PDB entry 8ZPF | X-ray diffraction, 2.30 A resolution | chains A and B

# Chain A (and B)
Molecule: Alanine racemase 2
Source organism: Bacillus subtilis subsp. subtilis str. 168
Notes: EC 5.1.1.1; chain B of this document is another copy of the same molecule, construct and numbering; everything in this record applies to it too
Reference sequence: P94494 (ALR2_BACSU); numbering as in UniProt (aligned over 1-394)
Chain sequence (398 residues; row label = number of the first residue in the row; numbers below 1 keep their minus sign (Gly-3 is residue -3)):
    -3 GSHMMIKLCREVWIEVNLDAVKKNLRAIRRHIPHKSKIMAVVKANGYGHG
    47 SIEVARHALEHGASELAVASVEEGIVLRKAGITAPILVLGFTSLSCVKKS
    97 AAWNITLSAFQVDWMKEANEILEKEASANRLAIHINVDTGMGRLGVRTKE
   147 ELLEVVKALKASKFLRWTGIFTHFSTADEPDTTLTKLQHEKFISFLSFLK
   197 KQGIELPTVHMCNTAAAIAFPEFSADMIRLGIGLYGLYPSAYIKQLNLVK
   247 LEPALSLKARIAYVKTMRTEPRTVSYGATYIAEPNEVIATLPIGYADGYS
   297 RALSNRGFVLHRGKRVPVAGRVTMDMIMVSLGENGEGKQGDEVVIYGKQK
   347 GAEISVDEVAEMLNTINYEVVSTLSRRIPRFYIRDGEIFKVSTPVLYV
Disordered / not traced: -3 to 0, 387-394
Sequence notes: expression tag (-3 to 0)
Residues lining bound ligands:
  - alanine (ALA): Lys39, Arg139, Tyr364
  - pyridoxal phosphate (PLP): Val37, Lys39, Tyr43, Leu85, Arg139, His169, Asn209, Thr210, Arg225, Gly227, Ile228, Tyr364
Swiss-Prot annotation at these positions:
  - active site (Proton acceptor): Lys39, Tyr272
  - binding site (substrate): Arg139, Met320
  - modified residue: Lys39 (N6-(pyridoxal phosphate)lysine)
What the authors report for this chain:
  - catalytic residues: Lys39, Arg139, Tyr272 (proposed by the authors, not directly observed)

# Interface between chain A and chain B
Pairs across the interface - 114 pairs, chain A then chain B:
  Lys3(A) - Ser91(B)
  Leu4(A) - Ser89(B)  hydrogen bond (backbone-side chain)
  Leu4(A) - Cys92(B)
  Cys5(A) - Val67(B)  hydrophobic
  Cys5(A) - Glu68(B)  hydrogen bond (backbone-side chain)
  Cys5(A) - Phe87(B)
  Cys5(A) - Thr88(B)
  Cys5(A) - Ser89(B)  hydrogen bond (backbone-backbone)
  Cys5(A) - Cys92(B)  disulfide
  Cys5(A) - Lys95(B)
  Arg6(A) - Ser66(B)
  Arg6(A) - Glu68(B)  hydrogen bond (backbone-side chain)
  Glu7(A) - Ser89(B)
  Lys39(A) - Met320(B)
  Lys39(A) - Asp321(B)  salt bridge
  Ala40(A) - Met320(B)  hydrophobic
  Ala40(A) - Arg373(B)
  Ala65(A) - Asp321(B)
  Val67(A) - Cys5(B)  hydrophobic
  Glu68(A) - Cys5(B)
  Glu68(A) - Arg6(B)
  Glu69(A) - Arg373(B)  salt bridge
  Phe87(A) - Cys5(B)
  Phe87(A) - Gln335(B)
  Thr88(A) - Cys5(B)
  Ser89(A) - Leu4(B)
  Ser89(A) - Cys5(B)  hydrogen bond (backbone-backbone)
  Ser91(A) - Lys3(B)
  Cys92(A) - Cys5(B)  disulfide
  Phe106(A) - Tyr259(B)  hydrophobic
  Gln107(A) - Gln335(B)  hydrogen bond
  Asp134(A) - Lys261(B)
  Gly136(A) - Thr269(B)  hydrogen bond (backbone-side chain)
  Met137(A) - Thr269(B)
  Met137(A) - Val270(B)
  Met137(A) - Ser271(B)  hydrogen bond (backbone-backbone)
  Met137(A) - Tyr272(B)
  Gly138(A) - Lys261(B)  hydrogen bond (backbone-side chain)
  Arg139(A) - Lys261(B)
  Arg139(A) - Thr286(B)  hydrogen bond (backbone-side chain)
  Arg139(A) - Thr319(B)
  Arg139(A) - Met322(B)
  Arg139(A) - Met324(B)
  Leu140(A) - Tyr259(B)  hydrophobic
  Gly141(A) - Tyr259(B)
  Arg143(A) - Lys261(B)
  Arg143(A) - Met263(B)
  Arg143(A) - Thr265(B)  hydrogen bond (side chain-backbone)
  Arg143(A) - Pro267(B)  hydrogen bond (side chain-backbone)
  Thr144(A) - Thr265(B)
  His169(A) - Tyr272(B)  hydrogen bond
  Ser171(A) - Ser271(B)
  Ser171(A) - Tyr272(B)
  Ser171(A) - Gly273(B)  hydrogen bond (backbone-backbone)
  Thr172(A) - Gly273(B)
  Glu175(A) - Gly273(B)
  Lys187(A) - Pro267(B)
  Tyr259(A) - Gln107(B)
  Tyr259(A) - Leu140(B)  hydrophobic
  Tyr259(A) - Gly141(B)
  Lys261(A) - Gly138(B)  hydrogen bond (side chain-backbone)
  Lys261(A) - Arg139(B)  hydrogen bond (side chain-backbone)
  Lys261(A) - Arg143(B)
  Met263(A) - Arg143(B)
  Thr265(A) - Arg143(B)
  Thr265(A) - Thr144(B)
  Glu266(A) - Lys187(B)
  Pro267(A) - Arg143(B)  hydrogen bond (backbone-side chain)
  Thr269(A) - Gly136(B)  hydrogen bond (side chain-backbone)
  Thr269(A) - Met137(B)
  Thr269(A) - Gly138(B)
  Val270(A) - Met137(B)
  Ser271(A) - Met137(B)  hydrogen bond (backbone-backbone)
  Ser271(A) - Ser171(B)
  Tyr272(A) - Met137(B)
  Tyr272(A) - His169(B)  hydrogen bond
  Tyr272(A) - Ser171(B)
  Gly273(A) - Ser171(B)  hydrogen bond (backbone-backbone)
  Gly273(A) - Thr172(B)
  Gly273(A) - Glu175(B)
  Thr286(A) - Arg139(B)  hydrogen bond (side chain-backbone)
  Tyr291(A) - Tyr364(B)
  Tyr291(A) - Glu365(B)
  Tyr291(A) - Ser368(B)
  Tyr291(A) - Thr369(B)
  Ser296(A) - Glu365(B)
  Arg297(A) - Thr361(B)
  Arg297(A) - Ile362(B)
  Arg297(A) - Glu365(B)  hydrogen bond (backbone-side chain)
  Thr319(A) - Arg139(B)  hydrogen bond
  Met320(A) - Lys39(B)
  Met320(A) - Tyr43(B)  hydrophobic
  Met320(A) - Tyr364(B)  hydrophobic
  Asp321(A) - Lys39(B)  salt bridge
  Asp321(A) - Ala65(B)
  Met322(A) - Arg139(B)
  Met322(A) - Leu140(B)  hydrophobic
  Met324(A) - Arg139(B)
  Gln335(A) - Phe87(B)
  Gln335(A) - Gln107(B)  hydrogen bond
  Thr361(A) - Arg297(B)
  Ile362(A) - Arg297(B)
  Tyr364(A) - Tyr291(B)
  Tyr364(A) - Met320(B)  hydrophobic
  Glu365(A) - Tyr291(B)
  Glu365(A) - Ser296(B)
  Glu365(A) - Arg297(B)  hydrogen bond (side chain-backbone)
  Ser368(A) - Ala292(B)
  Thr369(A) - Tyr291(B)
  Ser371(A) - Arg372(B)
  Arg372(A) - Arg373(B)
  Arg373(A) - Ala40(B)
  Arg373(A) - Glu69(B)  salt bridge
  Arg373(A) - Arg372(B)
Also at the interface, not in a pair above, chain A (75 interface residues in all): Tyr43, Ser66, Gly86, Lys95, Thr135, Glu147, Phe170, Leu180, Ala258, Arg268, Ala274, Ile284, Ala292
Also at the interface, not in a pair above, chain B (77 interface residues in all): Glu7, Leu85, Gly86, Phe106, Asp134, Thr135, Phe170, Leu180, Leu183, Ala258, Glu266, Arg268, Ala274, Ile284, Asn360, Ser371
Cross-chain cystine bridges: Cys5(A)-Cys92(B), Cys92(A)-Cys5(B)

# Overview
Chain A and chain B form an interface of 75 and 77 residues respectively, with 2 disulfide bonds, 26 hydrogen
bonds and 4 salt bridges. Polar pairs include Lys39(A)-Asp321(B), Glu69(A)-Arg373(B) and Leu4(A)-Ser89(B).
Bound to chain A: pyridoxal phosphate and alanine. The paper reports catalytic residues Lys39(A), Arg139(A)
and Tyr272(A).
Chain A and chain B are both Alanine racemase 2 (Bacillus subtilis subsp. subtilis str. 168); the structure,
SFX reaction state structure (0-20min) of alanine racemase, was determined by X-ray diffraction together with
8ZPE, 8ZPG, 8ZPH and 9JT7 from the same study.
